8IKW - chains A and B; structure by X-ray diffraction, 1.94 A resolution.

Chain A:
Molecule: Polygalacturonase inhibitor 2
Organism: Phaseolus vulgaris
UniProtKB: P58822 (PGIP2_PHAVU); residues 1-313 here correspond to UniProt positions 30-342 (UniProt number = residue number + 29)
Amino-acid sequence (313 residues; numbered 1 to 313; the number before each row is that of its first residue):
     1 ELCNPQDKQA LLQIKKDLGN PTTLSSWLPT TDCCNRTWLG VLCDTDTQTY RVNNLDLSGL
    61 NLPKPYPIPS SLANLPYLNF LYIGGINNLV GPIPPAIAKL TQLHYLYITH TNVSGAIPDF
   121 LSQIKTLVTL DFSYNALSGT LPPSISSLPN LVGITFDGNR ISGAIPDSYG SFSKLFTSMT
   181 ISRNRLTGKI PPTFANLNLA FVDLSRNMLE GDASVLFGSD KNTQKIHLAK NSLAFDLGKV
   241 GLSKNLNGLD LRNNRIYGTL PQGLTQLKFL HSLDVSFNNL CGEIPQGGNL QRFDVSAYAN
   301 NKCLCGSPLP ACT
Cystine bridges: C3-C33, C34-C43, C305-C312
Glycans and other covalent adducts: N-acetylglucosamine (NAG) linked to N112
Construct notes: engineered mutation D274 (Asn303 in P58822)
Swiss-Prot annotation at these positions:
  - glycosylation (N-linked (GlcNAc...) asparagine): N35 (complex), N112 (complex)

Chain B:
Molecule: Endo-polygalacturonase
Organism: Fusarium phyllophilum
UniProtKB: A0A8H5NAM9 (A0A8H5NAM9_9HYPO); residues 25-373 here correspond to UniProt positions 26-374 (UniProt number = residue number + 1)
Amino-acid sequence (349 residues; numbered 25 to 373; the number before each row is that of its first residue):
    25 DPCSVTEYSG LATAVSSCKN IVLNGFQVPT GKQLDLSSLQ NDSTVTFKGT TTFATTADND
    85 FNPIVISGSN ITITGASGHV IDGNGQAYWD GKGSNSNSNQ KPDHFIVVQK TTGNSKITNL
   145 NIQNWPVHCF DITGSSQLTI SGLILDNRAG DKPNAKSGSL PAAHNTDGFD ISSSDHVTLD
   205 NNHVYNQDDC VAVTSGTNIV VSNMYCSGGH GLSIGSVGGK SDNVVDGVQF LSSQVVNSQN
   265 GCRIKSNSGA TGTINNVTYQ NIALTNISTY GVDVQQDYLN GGPTGKPTNG VKISNIKFIK
   325 VTGTVASSAQ DWFILCGDGS CSGFTFSGNA ITGGGKTSSC NYPTNTCPS
Not modelled in the structure: 120-122
Cystine bridges: C27-C42, C214-C230, C364-C371
Glycans and other covalent adducts: glycan linked to N65; N-acetylglucosamine (NAG) linked to N94

How chain A and chain B interact:
Contacting residue pairs (40; chain A residue first):
  R36(A) with T349(B), hydrogen bond
  L42(A) with N319(B)
  D46(A) with Y366(B), hydrogen bond
  N54(A) with S318(B), hydrogen bond
  D56(A) with D250(B); N279(B), hydrogen bond
  S58(A) with D250(B)
  N79(A) with K316(B), hydrogen bond
  F80(A) with T277(B); K316(B)
  Y82(A) with V248(B)
  Y105(A) with N313(B), hydrogen bond (side chain-backbone); K316(B); G343(B); S344(B)
  Y107(A) with G276(B), hydrogen bond (side chain-backbone); T277(B), hydrogen bond; K316(B)
  V128(A) with N313(B)
  T129(A) with T275(B); G314(B)
  V152(A) with N313(B); G314(B)
  G153(A) with T275(B)
  T155(A) with T275(B)
  T177(A) with G273(B), hydrogen bond (side chain-backbone)
  S178(A) with T275(B)
  A200(A) with G273(B)
  F201(A) with G243(B); S272(B); G273(B); A274(B), hydrophobic
  Q224(A) with S272(B), hydrogen bond (side chain-backbone); L303(B)
  K225(A) with G243(B)
  N245(A) with L303(B); N304(B), hydrogen bond (backbone-side chain)
  N247(A) with N304(B), hydrogen bond
  F269(A) with N304(B)
  R292(A) with Q124(B), hydrogen bond (backbone-side chain)
Also at the interface, not in a pair above, chain A (28 interface residues in all): H271, D294
Also at the interface, not in a pair above, chain B (30 interface residues in all): D84, N119, N123, K321, D342, C345, S346, G347

In short:
Chain A and chain B form an interface of 28 and 30 residues respectively; the contacts include 13 hydrogen
bonds. Polar contacts include R36(A)-T349(B), D46(A)-Y366(B) and N54(A)-S318(B). Covalently linked
N-acetylglucosamine: at N112(A). N-acetylglucosamine is covalently linked to N94(B).
Here chain A is Polygalacturonase inhibitor 2 (Phaseolus vulgaris) and chain B is Endo-polygalacturonase
(Fusarium phyllophilum). Entry 8IKW (A complex structure of PGIP-PG) was determined by X-ray diffraction,
deposited together with 8IKX.
